1PRT - chains C and E of the 6 polymer chains in the assembly; structure by X-ray diffraction, 2.90 A resolution.

Chain C:
Name: Pertussis toxin (subunit S3)
Organism: Bordetella pertussis
UniProt: P04979 (TOX3_BORPE); residues 4-199 here correspond to UniProt positions 32-227 (UniProt number = residue number + 28)
Sequence (196 residues; each row starts with the number of its first residue):
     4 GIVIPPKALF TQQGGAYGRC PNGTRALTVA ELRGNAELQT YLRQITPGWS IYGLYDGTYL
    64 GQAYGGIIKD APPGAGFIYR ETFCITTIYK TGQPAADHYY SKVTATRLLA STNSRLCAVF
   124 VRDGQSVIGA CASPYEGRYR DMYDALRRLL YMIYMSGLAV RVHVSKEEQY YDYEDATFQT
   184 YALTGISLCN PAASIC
Disulfide bonds: Cys23-Cys87, Cys120-Cys134, Cys192-Cys199

Chain E:
Name: Pertussis toxin (subunit S4)
Organism: Bordetella pertussis
UniProt: P0A3R5 (TOX4_BORPE); residues 1-110 here correspond to UniProt positions 43-152 (UniProt number = residue number + 42)
Sequence (110 residues; each row starts with the number of its first residue):
     1 DVPYVLVKTN MVVTSVAMKP YEVTPTRMLV CGIAAKLGAA ASSPDAHVPF CFGKDLKRPG
    61 SSPMEVMLRA VFMQQRPLRM FLGPKQLTFE GKPALELIRM VECSGKQDCP
Disulfide bonds: Cys31-Cys51, Cys103-Cys109

Interface between chain C and chain E:
Contacting residue pairs - 63 pairs, chain C then chain E:
  Tyr20(C) - Pro3(E)
  Tyr20(C) - Tyr4(E)
  Tyr20(C) - Val5(E)  hydrogen bond (backbone-backbone)
  Gly21(C) - Val5(E)
  Arg22(C) - Val5(E)
  Arg22(C) - Pro84(E)
  Arg22(C) - Lys85(E)
  Arg22(C) - Ile98(E)
  Arg28(C) - Arg99(E)
  Tyr58(C) - Arg79(E)  hydrogen bond
  Tyr58(C) - Phe81(E)  hydrophobic
  Gly77(C) - Val7(E)
  Phe80(C) - Tyr4(E)
  Phe80(C) - Val5(E)
  Phe80(C) - Val7(E)  hydrophobic
  Ile81(C) - Tyr4(E)
  Arg110(C) - Val101(E)
  Arg110(C) - Glu102(E)  hydrogen bond (backbone-side chain)
  Arg110(C) - Asp108(E)  salt bridge
  Leu111(C) - Met67(E)
  Leu111(C) - Ala70(E)  hydrophobic
  Leu111(C) - Val101(E)
  Leu111(C) - Glu102(E)  hydrogen bond (backbone-side chain)
  Leu112(C) - Met67(E)
  Leu112(C) - Met100(E)
  Leu112(C) - Val101(E)  hydrophobic
  Ala113(C) - Pro63(E)
  Ala113(C) - Met64(E)
  Ala113(C) - Met67(E)
  Ala113(C) - Arg99(E)
  Ala113(C) - Met100(E)  hydrogen bond (backbone-backbone)
  Ser114(C) - Met64(E)
  Ser114(C) - Ile98(E)
  Thr115(C) - Ile98(E)
  Ser117(C) - Pro63(E)
  Arg118(C) - Pro63(E)
  Leu119(C) - Pro63(E)  hydrophobic
  Pro137(C) - Arg58(E)  hydrogen bond (backbone-side chain)
  Pro137(C) - Pro63(E)
  Tyr138(C) - Arg58(E)
  Tyr138(C) - Ser62(E)
  Tyr138(C) - Pro63(E)
  Arg143(C) - Arg58(E)
  Tyr146(C) - Ser61(E)  hydrogen bond (side chain-backbone)
  Tyr146(C) - Ser62(E)
  Tyr146(C) - Pro63(E)
  Tyr146(C) - Val66(E)
  Asp147(C) - Gly60(E)
  Arg150(C) - Gly60(E)
  Arg150(C) - Ser61(E)
  Tyr154(C) - Val66(E)  hydrophobic
  Tyr154(C) - Arg69(E)
  Tyr154(C) - Ala70(E)
  Tyr154(C) - Met73(E)
  Tyr157(C) - Ala70(E)  hydrophobic
  Tyr157(C) - Arg76(E)  hydrogen bond
  Tyr157(C) - Glu102(E)  hydrogen bond
  Met158(C) - Met73(E)  hydrophobic
  Met158(C) - Gln74(E)
  Asp175(C) - Arg99(E)  hydrogen bond (backbone-side chain)
  Tyr176(C) - Val101(E)  hydrophobic
  Glu177(C) - Arg79(E)  salt bridge
  Glu177(C) - Arg99(E)  salt bridge
Other interface residues (no listed pair), chain C (32 interface residues in all): Pro76, Thr109, Ala135
Other interface residues (no listed pair), chain E (31 interface residues in all): Val71, Glu96, Leu97, Ser104

Overview:
32 residues of chain C face 31 of chain E across their interface; the contacts include 10 hydrogen bonds and 3
salt bridges. Polar pairs include Arg110(C)-Asp108(E), Glu177(C)-Arg79(E) and Glu177(C)-Arg99(E).
Chain C is Pertussis toxin (subunit S3) and chain E is Pertussis toxin (subunit S4), both from Bordetella
pertussis; the structure, The crystal structure of pertussis toxin, was determined by X-ray diffraction.
